1S72 - chains 0 and P of the 31 polymer chains in the assembly; structure by X-ray diffraction, 2.40 A resolution.

Chain 0:
Molecule: 23S ribosomal RNA
From: Haloarcula marismortui
Sequence (2922 nucleotides; numbered 2 to 2923; the number before each row is that of its first residue):
     2 UUGGCUACUA UGCCAGCUGG UGGAUUGCUC GGCUCAGGCG CUGAUGAAGG ACGUGCCAAG
    62 CUGCGAUAAG CCAUGGGGAG CCGCACGGAG GCGAAGAACC AUGGAUUUCC GAAUGAGAAU
   122 CUCUCUAACA AUUGCUUCGC GCAAUGAGGA ACCCCGAGAA CUGAAACAUC UCAGUAUCGG
   182 GAGGAACAGA AAACGCAAUG UGAUGUCGUU AGUAACCGCG AGUGAACGCG AUACAGCCCA
   242 AACCGAAGCC CUCACGGGCA AUGUGGUGUC AGGGCUACCU CUCAUCAGCC GACCGUCUCG
   302 ACGAAGUCUC UUGGAACAGA GCGUGAUACA GGGUGACAAC CCCGUACUCG AGACCAGUAC
   362 GACGUGCGGU AGUGCCAGAG UAGCGGGGGU UGGAUAUCCC UCGCGAAUAA CGCAGGCAUC
   422 GACUGCGAAG GCUAAACACA ACCUGAGACC GAUAGUGAAC AAGUAGUGUG AACGAACGCU
   482 GCAAAGUACC CUCAGAAGGG AGGCGAAAUA GAGCAUGAAA UCAGUUGGCG AUCGAGCGAC
   542 AGGGCAUACA AGGUCCCUCG ACGAAUGACC GACGCGCGAG CGUCCAGUAA GACUCACGGG
   602 AAGCCGAUGU UCUGUCGUAC GUUUUGAAAA ACGAGCCAGG GAGUGUGUCU GCAUGGCAAG
   662 UCUAACCGGA GUAUCCGGGG AGGCACAGGG AAACCGACAU GGCCGCAGGG CUUUGCCCGA
   722 GGGCCGCCGU CUUCAAGGGC GGGGAGCCAU GUGGACACGA CCCGAAUCCG GACGAUCUAC
   782 GCAUGGACAA GAUGAAGCGU GCCGAAAGGC ACGUGGAAGU CUGUUAGAGU UGGUGUCCUA
   842 CAAUACCCUC UCGUGAUCUA UGUGUAGGGG UGAAAGGCCC AUCGAGUCCG GCAACAGCUG
   902 GUUCCAAUCG AAACAUGUCG AAGCAUGACC UCCGCCGAGG UAGUCUGUGA GGUAGAGCGA
   962 CCGAUUGGUG UGUCCGCCUC CGAGAGGAGU CGGCACACCU GUCAAACUCC AAACUUACAG
  1022 ACGCCGUUUG ACGCGGGGAU UCCGGUGCGC GGGGUAAGCC UGUGUACCAG GAGGGGAACA
  1082 ACCCAGAGAU AGGUUAAGGU CCCCAAGUGU GGAUUAAGUG UAAUCCUCUG AAGGUGGUCU
  1142 CGAGCCCUAG ACAGCCGGGA GGUGAGCUUA GAAGCAGCUA CCCUCUAAGA AAAGCGUAAC
  1202 AGCUUACCGG CCGAGGUUUG AGGCGCCCAA AAUGAUCGGG ACUCAAAUCC ACCACCGAGA
  1262 CCUGUCCGUA CCACUCAUAC UGGUAAUCGA GUAGAUUGGC GCUCUAAUUG GAUGGAAGUA
  1322 GGGGUGAAAA CUCCUAUGGA CCGAUUAGUG ACGAAAAUCC UGGCCAUAGU AGCAGCGAUA
  1382 GUCGGGUGAG AACCCCGACG GCCUAAUGGA UAAGGGUUCC UCAGCACUGC UGAUCAGCUG
  1442 AGGGUUAGCC GGUCCUAAGU CAUACCGCAA CUCGACUAUG ACGAAAUGGG AAACGGGUUA
  1502 AUAUUCCCGU GCCACUAUGC AGUGAAAGUU GACGCCCUGG GGUCGAUCAC GCUGGGCAUU
  1562 CGCCCAGUCG AACCGUCCAA CUCCGUGGAA GCCGUAAUGG CAGGAAGCGG ACGAACGGCG
  1622 GCAUAGGGAA ACGUGAUUCA ACCUGGGGCC CAUGAAAAGA CGAGCAUAGU GUCCGUACCG
  1682 AGAACCGACA CAGGUGUCCA UGGCGGCGAA AGCCAAGGCC UGUCGGGAGC AACCAACGUU
  1742 AGGGAAUUCG GCAAGUUAGU CCCGUACCUU CGGAAGAAGG GAUGCCUGCU CCGGAACGGA
  1802 GCAGGUCGCA GUGACUCGGA AGCUCGGACU GUCUAGUAAC AACAUAGGUG ACCGCAAAUC
  1862 CGCAAGGACU CGUACGGUCA CUGAAUCCUG CCCAGUGCAG GUAUCUGAAC ACCUCGUACA
  1922 AGAGGACGAA GGACCUGUCA ACGGCGGGGG UAACUAUGAC CCUCUUAAGG UAGCGUAGUA
  1982 CCUUGCCGCA UCAGUAGCGG CUUGCAUGAA UGGAUUAACC AGAGCUUCAC UGUCCCAACG
  2042 UUGGGCCCGG UGAACUGUAC AUUCCAGUGC GGAGUCUGGA GACACCCAGG GGGAAGCGAA
  2102 GACCCUAUGG AGCUUUACUG CAGGCUGUCG CUGAGACGUG GUCGCCGAUG UGCAGCAUAG
  2162 GUAGGAGACA CUACACAGGU ACCCGCGCUA GCGGGCCACC GAGUCAACAG UGAAAUACUA
  2222 CCCGUCGGUG ACUGCGACUC UCACUCCGGG AGGAGGACAC CGAUAGCCGG GCAGUUUGAC
  2282 UGGGGCGGUA CGCGCUCGAA AAGAUAUCGA GCGCGCCCUA UGGCUAUCUC AGCCGGGACA
  2342 GAGACCCGGC GAAGAGUGCA AGAGCAAAAG AUAGCUUGAC AGUGUUCUUC CCAACGAGGA
  2402 ACGCUGACGC GAAAGCGUGG UCUAGCGAAC CAAUUAGCCU GCUUGAUGCG GGCAAUUGAU
  2462 GACAGAAAAG CUACCCUAGG GAUAACAGAG UCGUCACUCG CAAGAGCACA UAUCGACCGA
  2522 GUGGCUUGCU ACCUCGAUGU CGGUUCCCUC CAUCCUGCCC GUGCAGAAGC GGGCAAGGGU
  2582 GAGGUUGUUC GCCUAUUAAA GGAGGUCGUG AGCUGGGUUU AGACCGUCGU GAGACAGGUC
  2642 GGCUGCUAUC UACUGGGUGU GUAAUGGUGU CUGACAAGAA CGACCGUAUA GUACGAGAGG
  2702 AACUACGGUU GGUGGCCACU GGUGUACCGG UUGUUCGAGA GAGCACGUGC CGGGUAGCCA
  2762 CGCCACACGG GGUAAGAGCU GAACGCAUCU AAGCUCGAAA CCCACUUGGA AAAGAGACAC
  2822 CGCCGAGGUC CCGCGUACAA GACGCGGUCG AUAGACUCGG GGUGUGCGCG UCGAGGUAAC
  2882 GAGACGUUAA GCCCACGAGC ACUAACAGAC CAAAGCCAUC AU
Disordered / not traced: 2-9, 126-127, 715, 971-998, 1560, 1952-1963, 2137-2236, 2339-2343, 2665-2666, 2915-2923
Modified / non-standard residues: 1MA (6-hydro-1-methyladenosine-5'-monophosphate) at position 628, OMU (o2'-methyluridine 5'-monophosphate) at position 2587, OMG (o2'-methylguanosine-5'-monophosphate) at position 2588, UR3 (3-methyluridine-5'-monophoshate) at position 2619, PSU (pseudouridine-5'-monophosphate) at position 2621
Differences from the reference sequence: conflict C560 (U3155 in 3377779); modified residue (628, 2587-2588, 2619, 2621)
Bound ions: Mg2+ site 1 near G28 (its only coordinating residue here); Na+ site 1: C40, A442, C443; Na+ site 2: G56, A59, G61; Na+ site 3 near U108 (its only coordinating residue here); Mg2+ site 2 near U115 (its only coordinating residue here); Na+ site 4: C141, G142; Na+ site 5 near U146 (its only coordinating residue here); Mg2+ site 3: C162, U2276; K+ site 1: C162, U163, U172; Mg2+ site 4: A165, A167, C168; Na+ site 6: A165, A166, A167; Mg2+ site 5: A166, G219; 62 more Na+ sites not listed; 97 more Mg2+ sites not listed; 1 more K+ sites not listed

Chain P:
Molecule: 50S ribosomal protein L19E
From: Haloarcula marismortui
UniProt: P14119 (RL19_HALMA); residue numbers follow UniProt; this construct covers 0-148
Sequence (149 residues; numbered 0 to 148; the number before each row is that of its first residue; numbering starts at 0):
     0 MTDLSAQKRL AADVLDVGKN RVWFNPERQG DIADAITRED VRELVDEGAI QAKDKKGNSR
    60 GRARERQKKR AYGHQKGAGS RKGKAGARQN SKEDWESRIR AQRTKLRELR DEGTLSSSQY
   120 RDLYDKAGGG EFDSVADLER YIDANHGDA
Disordered / not traced: 0, 144-148

How chain 0 and chain P interact:
Residue-residue contacts (176):
  G792(0) - Ala86(P)  sugar contact
  A793(0) - Lys83(P)  sugar contact
  A793(0) - Gly85(P)  hydrogen bond to the phosphate
  A793(0) - Ala86(P)  hydrogen bond to the phosphate
  G800(0) - Gly127(P)  sugar contact
  G800(0) - Gly128(P)  hydrogen bond to the base
  U801(0) - Asp124(P)  sugar contact
  U801(0) - Lys125(P)  phosphate contact
  U801(0) - Gly128(P)  sugar contact
  U801(0) - Glu130(P)  hydrogen bond to the sugar
  G802(0) - Lys125(P)  phosphate contact
  G802(0) - Glu130(P)  sugar contact
  U815(0) - Trp94(P)  sugar contact
  G816(0) - Lys91(P)  salt bridge to the phosphate
  G816(0) - Trp94(P)  phosphate contact
  G817(0) - Lys91(P)  salt bridge to the phosphate
  G1386(0) - Gln28(P)  hydrogen bond to the base
  G1387(0) - Thr1(P)  hydrogen bond to the sugar
  G1387(0) - Gln28(P)  hydrogen bond to the sugar
  U1388(0) - Thr1(P)  hydrogen bond to the sugar
  C1395(0) - Asp2(P)  hydrogen bond to the sugar
  C1396(0) - Thr1(P)  sugar contact
  C1396(0) - Asp2(P)  sugar contact
  C1396(0) - Leu3(P)  hydrogen bond to the sugar
  C1397(0) - Leu3(P)  sugar contact
  C1397(0) - Lys7(P)  salt bridge to the phosphate
  C1397(0) - Phe23(P)  hydrogen bond to the sugar
  C1397(0) - Pro25(P)  sugar contact
  C1397(0) - Gln28(P)  sugar contact
  G1398(0) - Lys7(P)  salt bridge to the phosphate
  G1398(0) - Val21(P)  phosphate contact
  G1398(0) - Trp22(P)  hydrogen bond to the phosphate
  G1398(0) - Phe23(P)  hydrogen bond to the phosphate
  G1398(0) - Pro25(P)  sugar contact
  A1399(0) - Trp22(P)  phosphate contact
  A1399(0) - Lys52(P)  salt bridge to the phosphate
  U1422(0) - Ala5(P)  phosphate contact
  U1499(0) - Arg41(P)  salt bridge to the phosphate
  U1500(0) - Arg37(P)  phosphate contact
  U1500(0) - Arg41(P)  salt bridge to the phosphate
  A1501(0) - Arg8(P)  hydrogen bond to the phosphate
  A1501(0) - Leu9(P)  phosphate contact
  A1501(0) - Ile35(P)  sugar contact
  A1501(0) - Thr36(P)  phosphate contact
  A1501(0) - Arg37(P)  hydrogen bond to the phosphate
  A1502(0) - Arg8(P)  salt bridge to the phosphate
  A1502(0) - Leu9(P)  phosphate contact
  A1502(0) - Arg37(P)  salt bridge to the phosphate
  G1540(0) - Glu95(P)  sugar contact
  G1540(0) - Arg99(P)  hydrogen bond to the phosphate
  G1541(0) - Arg99(P)  salt bridge to the phosphate
  U1548(0) - Arg59(P)  hydrogen bond to the phosphate
  C1549(0) - Arg59(P)  salt bridge to the phosphate
  C1549(0) - Arg63(P)  salt bridge to the phosphate
  C1549(0) - Gln66(P)  sugar contact
  C1565(0) - Ser58(P)  hydrogen bond to the sugar
  C1565(0) - Arg59(P)  phosphate contact
  C1565(0) - Gly60(P)  phosphate contact
  C1565(0) - Arg63(P)  salt bridge to the phosphate
  C1566(0) - Gly56(P)  phosphate contact
  C1566(0) - Asn57(P)  phosphate contact
  C1566(0) - Ser58(P)  phosphate contact
  C1566(0) - Arg59(P)  hydrogen bond to the phosphate
  C1566(0) - Arg63(P)  salt bridge to the phosphate
  A1567(0) - Gly56(P)  phosphate contact
  C1593(0) - Ser116(P)  sugar contact
  C1593(0) - Ser117(P)  phosphate contact
  C1593(0) - Arg120(P)  base contact
  C1594(0) - Arg109(P)  salt bridge to the phosphate
  C1594(0) - Ser116(P)  phosphate contact
  C1594(0) - Tyr119(P)  phosphate contact
  C1594(0) - Arg120(P)  salt bridge to the phosphate
  G1595(0) - Arg109(P)  salt bridge to the phosphate
  G1595(0) - Tyr119(P)  hydrogen bond to the phosphate
  G1595(0) - Arg120(P)  salt bridge to the phosphate
  G1595(0) - Tyr123(P)  base contact
  U1596(0) - Arg102(P)  hydrogen bond to the base
  U1596(0) - Arg106(P)  salt bridge to the phosphate
  U1596(0) - Tyr123(P)  hydrogen bond to the phosphate
  A1597(0) - Lys91(P)  hydrogen bond to the base
  A1597(0) - Trp94(P)  hydrogen bond to the sugar
  A1597(0) - Glu95(P)  sugar contact
  A1597(0) - Ile98(P)  sugar contact
  A1597(0) - Arg99(P)  salt bridge to the phosphate
  A1597(0) - Arg102(P)  salt bridge to the phosphate
  A1598(0) - Trp94(P)  phosphate contact
  A1598(0) - Arg102(P)  salt bridge to the phosphate
  G1703(0) - Asn57(P)  base contact
  G1704(0) - Asn57(P)  hydrogen bond to the base
  G1704(0) - Arg59(P)  hydrogen bond to the phosphate
  C1705(0) - Arg59(P)  salt bridge to the phosphate
  C1705(0) - Arg65(P)  hydrogen bond to the phosphate
  G1706(0) - Arg65(P)  salt bridge to the phosphate
  G1706(0) - Arg69(P)  salt bridge to the phosphate
  G1707(0) - Arg69(P)  salt bridge to the phosphate
  G1707(0) - Lys81(P)  phosphate contact
  G1707(0) - Gly82(P)  phosphate contact
  C1708(0) - Lys81(P)  hydrogen bond to the phosphate
  C1708(0) - Gly82(P)  hydrogen bond to the phosphate
  C1708(0) - Ala86(P)  sugar contact
  C1708(0) - Arg87(P)  salt bridge to the phosphate
  C1715(0) - Lys55(P)  hydrogen bond to the sugar
  C1715(0) - Asn57(P)  hydrogen bond to the base
  A1716(0) - Lys55(P)  hydrogen bond to the sugar
  A1716(0) - Gly56(P)  sugar contact
  A1716(0) - Asn57(P)  sugar contact
  A1717(0) - Lys54(P)  phosphate contact
  A1717(0) - Lys55(P)  hydrogen bond to the phosphate
  G1718(0) - Val16(P)  phosphate contact
  G1718(0) - Gly17(P)  hydrogen bond to the phosphate
  G1718(0) - Arg20(P)  salt bridge to the phosphate
  G1719(0) - Gly17(P)  phosphate contact
  G1719(0) - Lys18(P)  hydrogen bond to the phosphate
  G1719(0) - Asn19(P)  hydrogen bond to the phosphate
  C1720(0) - Asn19(P)  hydrogen bond to the phosphate
  G1760(0) - Ala77(P)  hydrogen bond to the base
  G1760(0) - Arg80(P)  hydrogen bond to the base
  G1760(0) - Lys81(P)  hydrogen bond to the sugar
  U1761(0) - Ala77(P)  base contact
  U1761(0) - Arg80(P)  sugar contact
  U1761(0) - Lys81(P)  sugar contact
  U1761(0) - Gly82(P)  sugar contact
  U1761(0) - Lys83(P)  phosphate contact
  U1761(0) - Ala84(P)  phosphate contact
  C1762(0) - Lys83(P)  salt bridge to the phosphate
  C1762(0) - Ala84(P)  hydrogen bond to the phosphate
  U1784(0) - Ala77(P)  sugar contact
  U1784(0) - Gly78(P)  hydrogen bond to the phosphate
  G1785(0) - Gly76(P)  hydrogen bond to the phosphate
  G1785(0) - Ala77(P)  phosphate contact
  G1785(0) - Gly78(P)  hydrogen bond to the phosphate
  G1785(0) - Ser79(P)  phosphate contact
  C1786(0) - Gln74(P)  phosphate contact
  C1787(0) - Lys68(P)  salt bridge to the phosphate
  C1787(0) - Gln74(P)  hydrogen bond to the phosphate
  U1788(0) - Lys68(P)  phosphate contact
  U1788(0) - His73(P)  base contact
  G1789(0) - Tyr71(P)  sugar contact
  G1789(0) - His73(P)  hydrogen bond to the base
  C1790(0) - Tyr71(P)  hydrogen bond to the phosphate
  C1790(0) - His73(P)  base contact
  C1793(0) - Arg97(P)  sugar contact
  C1793(0) - Ser133(P)  phosphate contact
  C1793(0) - Ala135(P)  phosphate contact
  G1794(0) - Ser96(P)  hydrogen bond to the sugar
  G1794(0) - Ala100(P)  phosphate contact
  G1794(0) - Ser133(P)  phosphate contact
  G1794(0) - Val134(P)  hydrogen bond to the phosphate
  G1795(0) - Ala100(P)  phosphate contact
  A1796(0) - Ser96(P)  base contact
  C1798(0) - Gln66(P)  sugar contact
  C1798(0) - Ala70(P)  phosphate contact
  G1799(0) - Arg87(P)  sugar contact
  G1799(0) - Gln88(P)  base contact
  G1800(0) - Lys75(P)  salt bridge to the phosphate
  G1800(0) - Arg87(P)  salt bridge to the phosphate
  G1800(0) - Gln88(P)  hydrogen bond to the sugar
  A1801(0) - Arg80(P)  salt bridge to the phosphate
  A1801(0) - Arg87(P)  salt bridge to the phosphate
  G1802(0) - Gly72(P)  base contact
  G1802(0) - Arg80(P)  salt bridge to the phosphate
  U1813(0) - Gly78(P)  phosphate contact
  U1813(0) - Lys81(P)  sugar contact
  U1817(0) - Lys81(P)  hydrogen bond to the base
  U2735(0) - Arg65(P)  salt bridge to the phosphate
  U2736(0) - Lys55(P)  hydrogen bond to the sugar
  U2736(0) - Asn57(P)  sugar contact
  U2736(0) - Arg61(P)  salt bridge to the phosphate
  C2737(0) - Lys55(P)  salt bridge to the phosphate
  C2737(0) - Gly56(P)  phosphate contact
  C2737(0) - Asn57(P)  phosphate contact
  C2737(0) - Ser58(P)  hydrogen bond to the phosphate
  C2737(0) - Arg61(P)  salt bridge to the phosphate
  G2738(0) - Ser58(P)  sugar contact
  G2738(0) - Arg61(P)  hydrogen bond to the phosphate
  A2739(0) - Arg61(P)  salt bridge to the phosphate
Interface residues without a listed pair, chain 0 (79 interface residues in all): G814, C1421, C1423, C1436, U1539, G1556, A1783
Interface residues without a listed pair, chain P (84 interface residues in all): Ser4, Asn24, Glu38, Asp53, Ala62, Gly129

In short:
79 residues of chain 0 face 84 of chain P across their interface, with 54 hydrogen bonds and 40 salt bridges.
Polar contacts include G800(0)-Gly128(P), G1386(0)-Gln28(P) and U1596(0)-Arg102(P). C40(0), A442(0) and
C443(0) coordinate Na+ site 1. G56(0), A59(0) and G61(0) coordinate Na+ site 2.
Chain 0 is 23S ribosomal RNA and chain P is 50S ribosomal protein L19E, both from Haloarcula marismortui; the
structure, Refined crystal structure of the haloarcula marismortui large ribosomal subunit at 2.4 angstrom
resolution, was determined by X-ray diffraction.
